PDB entry 9E2Z | electron microscopy, 2.60 A resolution | chains 4 and 7 of the 13 polymer chains in the assembly

[Chain 4]
Protein: DNA replication licensing factor MCM4
From: Homo sapiens
Notes: EC 3.6.4.12
UniProt: P33991 (MCM4_HUMAN); residues 1-863 here = UniProt positions 1-863
Chain sequence (883 residues; each row starts with the number of its first residue; numbers below 1 keep their minus sign (Met-19 is residue -19)):
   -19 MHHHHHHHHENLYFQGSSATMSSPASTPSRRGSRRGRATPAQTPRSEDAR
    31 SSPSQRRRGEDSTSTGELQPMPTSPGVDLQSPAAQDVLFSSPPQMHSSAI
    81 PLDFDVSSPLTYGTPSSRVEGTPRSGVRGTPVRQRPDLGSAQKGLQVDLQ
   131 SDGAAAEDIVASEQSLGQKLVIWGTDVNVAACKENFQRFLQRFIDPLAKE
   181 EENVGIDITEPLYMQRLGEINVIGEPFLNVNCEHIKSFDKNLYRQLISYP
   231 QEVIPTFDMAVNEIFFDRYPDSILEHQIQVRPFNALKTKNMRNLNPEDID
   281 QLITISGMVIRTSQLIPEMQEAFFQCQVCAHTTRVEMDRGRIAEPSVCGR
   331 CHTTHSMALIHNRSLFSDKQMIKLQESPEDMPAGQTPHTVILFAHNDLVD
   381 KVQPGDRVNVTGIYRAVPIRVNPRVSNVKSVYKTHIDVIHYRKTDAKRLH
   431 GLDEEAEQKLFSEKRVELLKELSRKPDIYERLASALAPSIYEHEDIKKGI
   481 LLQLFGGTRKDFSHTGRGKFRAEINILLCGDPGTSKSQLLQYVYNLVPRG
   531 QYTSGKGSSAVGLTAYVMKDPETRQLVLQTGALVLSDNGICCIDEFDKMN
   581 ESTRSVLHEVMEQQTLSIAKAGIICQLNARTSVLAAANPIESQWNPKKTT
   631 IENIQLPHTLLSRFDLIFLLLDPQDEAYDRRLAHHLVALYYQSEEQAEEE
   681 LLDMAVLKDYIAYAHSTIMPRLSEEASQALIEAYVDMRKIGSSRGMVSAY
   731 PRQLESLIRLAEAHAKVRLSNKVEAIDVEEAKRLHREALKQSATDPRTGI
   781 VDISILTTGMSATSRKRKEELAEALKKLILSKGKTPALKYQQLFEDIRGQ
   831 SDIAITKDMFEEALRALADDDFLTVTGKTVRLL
Disordered / not traced: -19 to 152, 177-189, 251-253, 426-440, 493-499, 547-555, 725, 808-863
Construct notes: initiating methionine (-19); expression tag (-18 to 0)
UniProt features mapped onto this chain:
  - motif: Ser642 to Asp645 (Arginine finger)
  - binding site (ATP): Tyr471, Arg497, Lys516, Ser517, Asn618, Arg643, Arg732, Glu735
  - modified residue: Ser2 (N-acetylserine), Ser6 (Phosphoserine), Thr7 (Phosphothreonine), Thr19 (Phosphothreonine), Ser26 (Phosphoserine), Ser31 (Phosphoserine), Ser32 (Phosphoserine), Ser34 (Phosphoserine), Thr102 (Phosphothreonine), Ser105 (Phosphoserine), Thr110 (Phosphothreonine), Ser120 (Phosphoserine), Ser131 (Phosphoserine), Ser142 (Phosphoserine), Ser145 (Phosphoserine), Lys220 (N6-acetyllysine), Lys450 (N6-acetyllysine), Lys858 (N6-acetyllysine)
  - cross-link (Glycyl lysine isopeptide (Lys-Gly)): Lys439 (interchain with G-Cter in SUMO2), Lys798 (interchain with G-Cter in SUMO2)
  - mutagenesis: Gly364 (G364R: Reduced MCM complex DNA helicase activity. No effect on MCM complex formation. No effect on MCM complex ssDNA binding and ATPase activity)
Bound ions: Zn2+: Cys306, Cys309, Cys328, Cys331; Mg2+: Ser517 (together with ATP)
Ligand contacts:
  - ATP (adenosine-5'-triphosphate), molecule 1: Ser469, Ile470, Tyr471, His473, Pro512, Gly513, Thr514, Ser515, Lys516, Ser517, Gln518, Asn618, Tyr658, Leu662, His665, Leu666
  - ATP, molecule 2: Glu592, Arg643, Pro731, Arg732, Glu735

[Chain 7]
Protein: DNA replication licensing factor MCM7
From: Homo sapiens
Notes: EC 3.6.4.12
UniProt: P33993 (MCM7_HUMAN); residues 1-719 here = UniProt positions 1-719
Chain sequence (719 residues; each row starts with the number of its first residue):
     1 MALKDYALEKEKVKKFLQEFYQDDELGKKQFKYGNQLVRLAHREQVALYV
    51 DLDDVAEDDPELVDSICENARRYAKLFADAVQELLPQYKEREVVNKDVLD
   101 VYIEHRLMMEQRSRDPGMVRSPQNQYPAELMRRFELYFQGPSSNKPRVIR
   151 EVRADSVGKLVTVRGIVTRVSEVKPKMVVATYTCDQCGAETYQPIQSPTF
   201 MPLIMCPSQECQTNRSGGRLYLQTRGSRFIKFQEMKMQEHSDQVPVGNIP
   251 RSITVLVEGENTRIAQPGDHVSVTGIFLPILRTGFRQVVQGLLSETYLEA
   301 HRIVKMNKSEDDESGAGELTREELRQIAEEDFYEKLAASIAPEIYGHEDV
   351 KKALLLLLVGGVDQSPRGMKIRGNINICLMGDPGVAKSQLLSYIDRLAPR
   401 SQYTTGRGSSGVGLTAAVLRDSVSGELTLEGGALVLADQGVCCIDEFDKM
   451 AEADRTAIHEVMEQQTISIAKAGILTTLNARCSILAAANPAYGRYNPRRS
   501 LEQNIQLPAALLSRFDLLWLIQDRPDRDNDLRLAQHITYVHQHSRQPPSQ
   551 FEPLDMKLMRRYIAMCREKQPMVPESLADYITAAYVEMRREAWASKDATY
   601 TSARTLLAILRLSTALARLRMVDVVEKEDVNEAIRLMEMSKDSLLGDKGQ
   651 TARTQRPADVIFATVRELVSGGRSVRFSEAEQRCVSRGFTPAQFQAALDE
   701 YEELNVWQVNASRTRITFV
Disordered / not traced: 1-3, 106-124, 215-217, 307-321, 412-431, 492-505, 621-623, 643-719
UniProt features mapped onto this chain:
  - motif: Ser513 to Asp516 (Arginine finger)
  - binding site (ATP): Tyr345, Gly384, Ala386, Lys387, Ser388, Asn489, Arg514, Arg604
  - modified residue: Ala2 (N-acetylalanine), Ser121 (Phosphoserine), Ser314 (Phosphoserine), Ser365 (Phosphoserine), Ser500 (Phosphoserine), Ser678 (Phosphoserine)
  - cross-link (Glycyl lysine isopeptide (Lys-Gly)): Lys15 (interchain with G-Cter in SUMO2), Lys28 (interchain with G-Cter in SUMO2)
Bound ions: Zn2+: Cys184, Cys206, Cys211; Mg2+: Ser388 (together with ATP)
Ligand contacts:
  - ATP (adenosine-5'-triphosphate), molecule 1: Glu343, Ile344, Tyr345, Asp382, Pro383, Gly384, Val385, Ala386, Lys387, Ser388, Gln389, Glu446, Asn489, Leu533, Ile537
  - ATP, molecule 2: Arg514, Ala603, Arg604, Leu607

[How chain 4 and chain 7 interact]
Contacting residue pairs (72; chain 4 residue first):
  Trp153(4) with His105(7), hydrogen bond (backbone-side chain); Gln223(7); Arg225(7)
  Gly154(4) with Val101(7); Tyr102(7); His105(7)
  Thr155(4) with Arg225(7)
  Asp156(4) with Val101(7)
  Tyr229(4) with Val101(7); Arg225(7)
  Glu232(4) with Arg225(7), salt bridge
  Arg272(4) with Arg263(7), hydrogen bond (backbone-side chain)
  Leu274(4) with Arg263(7), hydrogen bond (backbone-side chain)
  Asn275(4) with Lys231(7); Arg263(7), hydrogen bond
  Pro276(4) with Phe229(7), hydrophobic; Ile230(7); Lys231(7)
  Ile279(4) with Thr224(7)
  Asp280(4) with Thr224(7)
  Gln281(4) with Val98(7)
  Arg319(4) with Tyr221(7)
  Arg321(4) with Arg219(7)
  Gln355(4) with Thr476(7)
  Pro358(4) with Asn479(7), hydrogen bond (backbone-side chain)
  Gly364(4) with Val435(7); Asp438(7)
  Gln365(4) with Gln266(7)
  Pro367(4) with Leu478(7), hydrophobic
  Ser406(4) with Met201(7); Pro202(7)
  Asn407(4) with Phe200(7); Met201(7), hydrogen bond
  Val408(4) with Thr199(7); Phe200(7), hydrogen bond (backbone-backbone)
  Lys409(4) with Pro198(7)
  Ser410(4) with Lys176(7); Met177(7), hydrogen bond (backbone-backbone); Ser197(7); Pro198(7), hydrogen bond (backbone-backbone)
  Val411(4) with Lys174(7); Pro175(7); Lys176(7); Phe232(7), hydrophobic
  Tyr412(4) with Lys174(7); Pro175(7), hydrogen bond (backbone-backbone); Met177(7)
  Lys413(4) with Lys174(7)
  Thr414(4) with Lys174(7), hydrogen bond; Pro175(7)
  Ser538(4) with Thr456(7)
  Gln623(4) with Trp593(7)
  Asp652(4) with Arg589(7), salt bridge
  Pro653(4) with Arg589(7), hydrogen bond (backbone-side chain); Trp593(7)
  Gln654(4) with Trp593(7)
  Glu656(4) with Arg590(7), salt bridge
  Asp659(4) with Tyr585(7); Arg589(7), salt bridge
  Ala663(4) with Thr582(7); Leu606(7), hydrophobic
  His664(4) with Thr582(7)
  Val667(4) with Ala578(7), hydrophobic
  Tyr670(4) with Pro366(7); Ile371(7); Leu610(7), hydrophobic
  Tyr671(4) with Val573(7), hydrogen bond (side chain-backbone); Pro574(7), hydrogen bond (side chain-backbone); Glu575(7)
  Gln672(4) with Arg367(7), hydrogen bond (backbone-side chain)
  Ser673(4) with Arg367(7)
  Glu674(4) with Arg367(7)
Also at the interface, not in a pair above, chain 4 (60 interface residues in all): Ser228, Asn273, Ile290, Ala363, His368, Ala396, Val401, Gly513, Lys536, Ala540, Tyr546, Gln559, Ser622, Arg660, Leu662, Leu666
Also at the interface, not in a pair above, chain 7 (62 interface residues in all): Glu172, Ile195, Leu222, Arg400, Leu436, Gln439, Glu452, Ala453, Ala470, Ala472, Gly473, Ile474, Arg481, Ala509, Val586, Ala603, Arg604

[Overview]
Chain 4 and chain 7 form an interface of 60 and 62 residues respectively; the contacts include 15 hydrogen
bonds and 4 salt bridges. Among the polar pairs are Glu232(4)-Arg225(7), Asp652(4)-Arg589(7) and
Glu656(4)-Arg590(7). One ATP molecule is bound between chain 4 and chain 7.
Chain 4 is DNA replication licensing factor MCM4 and chain 7 is DNA replication licensing factor MCM7, both
from Homo sapiens; the structure, Cryo-EM structure of human CMG helicase stalled at G4-containing DNA
template, was determined by electron microscopy (same publication as 9E2W, 9E2Y and 9E2X).
